PDB entry 7VV5 | electron microscopy, 2.76 A resolution | chains A and S of the 5 polymer chains in the assembly

== Chain A ==
Protein: Guanine nucleotide-binding protein G(i) subunit alpha-1
Organism: Homo sapiens
Reference sequence: P63096 (GNAI1_HUMAN); residue numbers follow UniProt; this construct covers 1-354
Chain sequence (354 residues; numbered 1 to 354; the number before each row is that of its first residue):
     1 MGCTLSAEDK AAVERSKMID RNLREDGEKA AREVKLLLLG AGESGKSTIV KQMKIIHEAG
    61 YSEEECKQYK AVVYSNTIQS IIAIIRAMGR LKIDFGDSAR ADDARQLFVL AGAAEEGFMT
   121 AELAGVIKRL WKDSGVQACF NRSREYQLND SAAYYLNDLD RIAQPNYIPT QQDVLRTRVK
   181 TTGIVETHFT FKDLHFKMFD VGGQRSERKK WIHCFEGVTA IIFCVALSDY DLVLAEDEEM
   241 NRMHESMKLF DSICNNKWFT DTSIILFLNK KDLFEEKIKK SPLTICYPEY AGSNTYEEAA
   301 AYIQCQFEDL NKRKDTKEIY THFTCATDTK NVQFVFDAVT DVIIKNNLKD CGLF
Disordered / not traced: 1-2, 56-181
Swiss-Prot annotation at these positions:
  - region: Lys35 to Thr48 (G1 motif), Asp173 to Thr181 (G2 motif), Phe196 to Arg205 (G3 motif), Ile265 to Asp272 (G4 motif), Thr324 to Thr329 (G5 motif)
  - binding site (GTP): Glu43 to Thr48, Ser151, Leu175 to Thr181, Asp200 to Gln204, Asn269 to Asp272, Ala326
  - binding site (Mg(2+)): Ser47, Thr181
  - modified residue: Arg178 (ADP-ribosylarginine), Gln204 (Deamidated glutamine), Cys351 (ADP-ribosylcysteine)
  - lipidation: Gly2 (N-myristoyl glycine), Cys3 (S-palmitoyl cysteine)
  - natural variant: Gly40 (G40C: In NEDHISB; G40R: In NEDHISB), Gly45 (G45D: In NEDHISB), Thr48 (T48I: In NEDHISB; T48K: In NEDHISB), Gln52 (Q52P: In NEDHISB), Ser75 (deletion: In NEDHISB; uncertain significance), Gln172 (deletion: In NEDHISB), Asp173 (D173V: In NEDHISB), Glu186 to Phe189 (deletion: In NEDHISB; uncertain significance), Cys224 (C224Y: In NEDHISB), Lys270 (K270N: In NEDHISB; K270R: In NEDHISB), Asp272 (D272G: In NEDHISB), Ala326 (A326P: In NEDHISB), 1 further natural variant entry in UniProt
  - mutagenesis: Gly42 (G42R: Abolishes switch to an activated conformation and dissociation from beta and gamma subunits upon GTP binding. Abolishes interaction with RGS family members), Glu116 (E116L: Enhances interaction (inactive GDP-bound) with RGS14), Gln147 (Q147L: Enhances interaction (inactive GDP-bound) with RGS14), Glu245 (E245L: Enhances interaction (inactive GDP-bound) with RGS14)

== Chain S ==
Protein: scFv
Organism: Homo sapiens
Notes: antibody fragment or engineered binder
Chain sequence (285 residues; numbered -36 to 235 plus 14 insertion-coded residues; 1 number in that range is skipped by the numbering (no residue carries it; nothing is unmodelled there); the number before each row is that of its first residue; a row labelled like 120A-120N holds insertion residues (120A, then the next letters in order); numbers below 1 keep their minus sign (Met-36 is residue -36)):
   -36 MLLVNQSHQG FNKEHTSKMV SAIVLYVLLA AAAHSAFAVQ LVESGGGLVQ PGGSRKLSCS
    24 ASGFAFSSFG MHWVRQAPEK GLEWVAYISS GSGTIYYADT VKGRFTISRD DPKNTLFLQM
    84 TSLRSEDTAM YYCVRSIYYY GSSPFDFWGQ GTTLTVS
120A-120N AGGGGSGGGGSGGG
   122 GSADIVMTQA TSSVPVTPGE SVSISCRSSK SLLHSNGNTY LYWFLQRPGQ SPQLLIYRMS
   182 NLASGVPDRF SGSGSGTAFT LTISRLEAED VGVYYCMQHL EYPLTFGAGT KLEL
Disordered / not traced: -36 to 1, 120A-120N
Cystine bridges: Cys147-Cys217

== Chain A / chain S interface ==
Contacting residue pairs - 24 pairs, chain A then chain S:
  Thr4(A) with His155(S)
  Leu5(A) with His155(S)
  Ser6(A) with His155(S), hydrogen bond; Asn157(S), hydrogen bond; Tyr161(S), hydrogen bond
  Ala7(A) with His220(S); Leu221(S); Tyr223(S), hydrophobic
  Glu8(A) with Tyr101(S); Tyr161(S); Tyr163(S), hydrogen bond; Arg179(S), salt bridge; His220(S), salt bridge
  Asp9(A) with Asn157(S), hydrogen bond
  Ala11(A) with Tyr101(S), hydrophobic
  Ala12(A) with Tyr101(S)
  Glu14(A) with Ser52(S), hydrogen bond; Gly56(S); Thr57(S), hydrogen bond
  Arg15(A) with Ile100(S); Tyr101(S); Tyr102(S)
  Met18(A) with Ser53(S); Gly54(S)
Also at the interface, not in a pair above, chain S (19 interface residues in all): Ser31, Tyr50, Pro107

== Overview ==
The interface between chain A and chain S involves 11 residues on one side and 19 on the other; the contacts
include 7 hydrogen bonds and 2 salt bridges. Polar contacts include Glu8(A)-Arg179(S), Glu8(A)-His220(S) and
Ser6(A)-His155(S).
Here chain A is Guanine nucleotide-binding protein G(i) subunit alpha-1 and chain S is scFv, both from Homo
sapiens. Entry 7VV5 (Cryo-EM structure of pseudoallergen receptor MRGPRX2 complex with C48/80, state1) was
determined by electron microscopy (same publication as 7VDH, 7VDL, 7VDM, 7VUY, 7VUZ, 7VV0, 7VV3 and 7VV4).
